2CJB - chains A and B; structure by X-ray diffraction, 2.70 A resolution.

Chain A (and B):
Protein: Seryl-tRNA synthetase
From: Methanosarcina barkeri
Notes: EC 6.1.1.11; chain B of this document is another copy of the same molecule, construct and numbering; everything in this record applies to it too
UniProtKB: Q46AN5 (Q46AN5_METBA); residues 1-502 here = UniProt positions 1-502
Chain sequence (522 residues; numbered -20 to 502; 1 number in that range is skipped by the numbering (no residue carries it; nothing is unmodelled there); the number before each row is that of its first residue; numbers below 1 keep their minus sign (Met-20 is residue -20)):
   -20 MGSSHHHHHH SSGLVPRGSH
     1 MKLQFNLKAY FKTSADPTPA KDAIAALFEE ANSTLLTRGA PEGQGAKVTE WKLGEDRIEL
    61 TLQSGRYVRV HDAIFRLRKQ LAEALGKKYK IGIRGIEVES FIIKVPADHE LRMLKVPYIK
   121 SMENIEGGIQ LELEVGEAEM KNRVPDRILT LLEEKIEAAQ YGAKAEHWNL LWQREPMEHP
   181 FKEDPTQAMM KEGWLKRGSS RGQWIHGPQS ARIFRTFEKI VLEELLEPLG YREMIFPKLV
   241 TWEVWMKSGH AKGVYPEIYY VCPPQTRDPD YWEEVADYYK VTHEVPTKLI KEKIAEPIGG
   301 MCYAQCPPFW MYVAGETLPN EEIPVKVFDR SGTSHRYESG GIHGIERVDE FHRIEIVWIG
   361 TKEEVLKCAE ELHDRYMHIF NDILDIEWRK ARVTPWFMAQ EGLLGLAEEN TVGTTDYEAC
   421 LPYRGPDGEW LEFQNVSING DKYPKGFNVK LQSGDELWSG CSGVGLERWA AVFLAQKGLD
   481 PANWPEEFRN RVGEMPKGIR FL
Unresolved in the structure: -20 to -3, 14-20, 47-48, 52-55, 84-95, 161-165 (chain B: -20 to -4, 13-14, 90-93, 162-165)
Ion coordination: Zn2+: Cys306, Glu355, Cys461 (together with serine)
Ligand contacts: serine (SER): Ala304, Cys306, Arg336, Arg353, Glu355, Trp396, Gln400, Asn435, Cys461, Ser462, Gly463

Chain A / chain B interface:
Residue-residue contacts (214; chain A residue first):
  Arg112(A) - Asp270(B)  salt bridge
  Leu114(A) - Glu273(B)
  Lys115(A) - Glu274(B)
  Val116(A) - Asp277(B)
  Val116(A) - Val281(B)  hydrophobic
  Pro117(A) - Tyr278(B)  hydrophobic
  Pro117(A) - Val281(B)  hydrophobic
  Arg147(A) - Lys280(B)
  Arg147(A) - Val281(B)  hydrogen bond (side chain-backbone)
  Arg147(A) - His283(B)  hydrogen bond
  Ile148(A) - Val281(B)  hydrophobic
  Leu151(A) - Asp277(B)
  Leu151(A) - Lys280(B)
  Leu151(A) - Val281(B)  hydrophobic
  Glu154(A) - Lys280(B)
  Lys155(A) - Glu273(B)  salt bridge
  Lys155(A) - Asp277(B)  salt bridge
  Gly193(A) - Tyr312(B)  hydrogen bond (backbone-side chain)
  Lys196(A) - Tyr312(B)  hydrogen bond (side chain-backbone)
  Lys196(A) - Glu316(B)  salt bridge
  Ser199(A) - Thr241(B)  hydrogen bond
  Ser199(A) - Glu243(B)  hydrogen bond
  Ser199(A) - Val244(B)
  Ser200(A) - Leu239(B)
  Ser200(A) - Thr241(B)
  Gln203(A) - Pro237(B)
  Gln203(A) - Leu239(B)  hydrogen bond (side chain-backbone)
  Ile205(A) - Met234(B)  hydrophobic
  Ile205(A) - Ile235(B)
  Ile205(A) - Pro308(B)
  Ile205(A) - Met311(B)  hydrophobic
  Ile205(A) - Tyr312(B)
  His206(A) - Met234(B)
  His206(A) - Ile235(B)  hydrogen bond (backbone-backbone)
  Gly207(A) - Met234(B)
  Gly207(A) - Tyr312(B)
  Pro208(A) - Glu233(B)
  Pro208(A) - Met234(B)
  Ala211(A) - Glu233(B)
  Ala211(A) - Met234(B)  hydrophobic
  Phe214(A) - Ile235(B)  hydrophobic
  Arg215(A) - Glu233(B)  salt bridge
  Arg215(A) - Arg330(B)
  Arg232(A) - Pro208(B)
  Arg232(A) - Lys497(B)  hydrogen bond (side chain-backbone)
  Arg232(A) - Gly498(B)  hydrogen bond (side chain-backbone)
  Arg232(A) - Ile499(B)
  Glu233(A) - Pro208(B)
  Glu233(A) - Ala211(B)
  Glu233(A) - Arg215(B)  salt bridge
  Met234(A) - Ile205(B)  hydrophobic
  Met234(A) - His206(B)
  Met234(A) - Gly207(B)
  Met234(A) - Pro208(B)
  Met234(A) - Ala211(B)  hydrophobic
  Ile235(A) - Ile205(B)
  Ile235(A) - His206(B)  hydrogen bond (backbone-backbone)
  Ile235(A) - Phe214(B)  hydrophobic
  Ile235(A) - His352(B)
  Pro237(A) - Gln203(B)
  Pro237(A) - Trp204(B)
  Pro237(A) - Ile205(B)  hydrophobic
  Pro237(A) - Glu350(B)
  Lys238(A) - Thr333(B)
  Lys238(A) - Glu350(B)  hydrogen bond (backbone-side chain)
  Leu239(A) - Ser200(B)
  Leu239(A) - Gln203(B)  hydrogen bond (backbone-side chain)
  Leu239(A) - Tyr259(B)  hydrophobic
  Leu239(A) - Glu350(B)  hydrogen bond (backbone-side chain)
  Thr241(A) - Ser199(B)  hydrogen bond
  Thr241(A) - Ser200(B)
  Trp242(A) - Val285(B)  hydrophobic
  Trp242(A) - Thr287(B)
  Trp242(A) - Ile290(B)  hydrophobic
  Glu243(A) - Ser199(B)  hydrogen bond
  Val244(A) - Ser199(B)
  Met246(A) - Tyr279(B)  hydrogen bond (backbone-side chain)
  Ala251(A) - Tyr279(B)
  Lys252(A) - Ala276(B)
  Lys252(A) - Tyr279(B)
  Lys252(A) - Lys280(B)  hydrogen bond (backbone-side chain)
  Tyr255(A) - Trp272(B)  hydrophobic
  Tyr255(A) - Val275(B)  hydrophobic
  Pro256(A) - Pro264(B)
  Pro256(A) - Arg267(B)
  Pro256(A) - Trp272(B)
  Glu257(A) - Arg267(B)  salt bridge
  Ile258(A) - Pro264(B)
  Tyr259(A) - Leu239(B)  hydrophobic
  Tyr259(A) - Val261(B)  hydrophobic
  Tyr259(A) - Cys262(B)
  Tyr259(A) - Pro263(B)  hydrophobic
  Tyr260(A) - Tyr260(B)
  Tyr260(A) - Val261(B)
  Tyr260(A) - Cys262(B)  hydrogen bond (backbone-backbone)
  Tyr260(A) - Trp272(B)
  Tyr260(A) - Ile290(B)  hydrophobic
  Tyr260(A) - Ile294(B)  hydrophobic
  Val261(A) - Tyr259(B)  hydrophobic
  Val261(A) - Tyr260(B)
  Val261(A) - Val261(B)  hydrophobic
  Val261(A) - Met301(B)  hydrophobic
  Cys262(A) - Tyr259(B)
  Cys262(A) - Tyr260(B)  hydrogen bond (backbone-backbone)
  Pro263(A) - Tyr337(B)  hydrophobic
  Pro264(A) - Pro256(B)
  Pro264(A) - Ile258(B)
  Pro264(A) - Tyr337(B)  hydrophobic
  Arg267(A) - Pro256(B)
  Arg267(A) - Glu257(B)  salt bridge
  Arg267(A) - Tyr337(B)  hydrogen bond (side chain-backbone)
  Arg267(A) - Glu338(B)
  Arg267(A) - Ser339(B)
  Asp270(A) - Arg112(B)  salt bridge
  Trp272(A) - Tyr255(B)  hydrophobic
  Trp272(A) - Pro256(B)
  Trp272(A) - Tyr260(B)
  Glu273(A) - Leu114(B)
  Glu273(A) - Lys155(B)  salt bridge
  Glu274(A) - Lys115(B)
  Val275(A) - Tyr255(B)  hydrophobic
  Ala276(A) - Lys252(B)
  Asp277(A) - Leu151(B)
  Asp277(A) - Lys155(B)  salt bridge
  Tyr279(A) - Met246(B)  hydrogen bond (side chain-backbone)
  Tyr279(A) - Ala251(B)
  Tyr279(A) - Lys252(B)
  Tyr279(A) - Tyr255(B)
  Lys280(A) - Arg147(B)
  Lys280(A) - Leu151(B)
  Lys280(A) - Glu154(B)  salt bridge
  Lys280(A) - Lys252(B)  hydrogen bond (side chain-backbone)
  Val281(A) - Val116(B)  hydrophobic
  Val281(A) - Pro117(B)  hydrophobic
  Val281(A) - Tyr118(B)  hydrophobic
  Val281(A) - Val144(B)
  Val281(A) - Arg147(B)  hydrogen bond (backbone-side chain)
  Val281(A) - Leu151(B)  hydrophobic
  His283(A) - Arg147(B)  hydrogen bond
  His283(A) - Met246(B)
  Val285(A) - Trp242(B)  hydrophobic
  Val285(A) - Met246(B)  hydrophobic
  Thr287(A) - Trp242(B)
  Thr287(A) - Glu296(B)  hydrogen bond
  Thr287(A) - Pro297(B)
  Lys288(A) - Glu296(B)  hydrogen bond (backbone-side chain)
  Ile290(A) - Tyr260(B)  hydrophobic
  Ile290(A) - Pro297(B)  hydrophobic
  Lys291(A) - Lys291(B)  hydrogen bond (side chain-backbone)
  Lys291(A) - Ile294(B)  hydrogen bond (side chain-backbone)
  Lys291(A) - Ala295(B)
  Lys291(A) - Glu296(B)
  Lys291(A) - Pro297(B)
  Ile294(A) - Tyr260(B)  hydrophobic
  Ile294(A) - Lys291(B)  hydrogen bond (backbone-side chain)
  Ala295(A) - Lys291(B)
  Glu296(A) - Thr287(B)  hydrogen bond
  Glu296(A) - Lys288(B)
  Glu296(A) - Lys291(B)
  Pro297(A) - Thr287(B)
  Pro297(A) - Ile290(B)  hydrophobic
  Pro297(A) - Lys291(B)
  Met301(A) - Val261(B)  hydrophobic
  Met301(A) - Met301(B)  hydrophobic
  Met311(A) - Ser199(B)
  Met311(A) - Ile205(B)
  Tyr312(A) - Gly193(B)  hydrogen bond (side chain-backbone)
  Tyr312(A) - Lys196(B)  hydrogen bond (backbone-side chain)
  Tyr312(A) - Ile205(B)  hydrophobic
  Tyr312(A) - Gly207(B)
  Tyr312(A) - Phe501(B)
  Val313(A) - Phe501(B)  hydrophobic
  Glu316(A) - Lys196(B)  salt bridge
  Glu316(A) - Phe501(B)
  Thr317(A) - Phe501(B)
  Thr317(A) - Leu502(B)  hydrogen bond (backbone-backbone)
  Leu318(A) - Phe501(B)  hydrophobic
  Pro319(A) - Arg500(B)
  Glu321(A) - Arg500(B)
  Glu322(A) - Gly498(B)
  Glu322(A) - Ile499(B)
  Glu322(A) - Arg500(B)  salt bridge
  Val325(A) - Ile499(B)  hydrophobic
  Arg330(A) - Arg215(B)
  Ser331(A) - Gly332(B)
  Ser331(A) - Thr333(B)
  Gly332(A) - Ser331(B)
  Gly332(A) - Gly332(B)
  Thr333(A) - Lys238(B)
  Thr333(A) - Ser331(B)
  Tyr337(A) - Pro264(B)  hydrophobic
  Tyr337(A) - Arg267(B)  hydrogen bond (backbone-side chain)
  Glu338(A) - Arg267(B)
  Ser339(A) - Arg267(B)
  Glu350(A) - Pro237(B)
  Glu350(A) - Lys238(B)  hydrogen bond (side chain-backbone)
  Glu350(A) - Leu239(B)  hydrogen bond (side chain-backbone)
  His352(A) - Ile235(B)
  His352(A) - Ser331(B)
  Gln452(A) - Leu502(B)
  Lys497(A) - Arg232(B)  hydrogen bond (backbone-side chain)
  Gly498(A) - Arg232(B)  hydrogen bond (backbone-side chain)
  Ile499(A) - Arg232(B)
  Ile499(A) - Leu318(B)  hydrophobic
  Ile499(A) - Val325(B)  hydrophobic
  Arg500(A) - Leu318(B)
  Arg500(A) - Pro319(B)
  Arg500(A) - Glu322(B)  salt bridge
  Phe501(A) - Tyr312(B)
  Phe501(A) - Val313(B)  hydrophobic
  Phe501(A) - Glu316(B)
  Phe501(A) - Thr317(B)
  Leu502(A) - Thr317(B)
  Leu502(A) - Gln452(B)
Other interface residues (no listed pair), chain A (105 interface residues in all): Tyr118, Trp194, Leu195, Trp204, Thr266, Tyr278, Thr282, Glu292, Ile298, Pro308, His335
Other interface residues (no listed pair), chain B (109 interface residues in all): Ile148, Trp194, Leu195, Gly253, Thr266, Pro269, Thr282, Glu292, Ile298, Phe309, Val327, His335

Summary:
105 residues of chain A face 109 of chain B across their interface, with 39 hydrogen bonds and 15 salt
bridges. Polar pairs include Arg112(A)-Asp270(B), Lys155(A)-Glu273(B) and Lys155(A)-Asp277(B). Ligands of
chain A: serine. Cys306(A), Glu355(A) and Cys461(A) coordinate Zn2+.
Chain A and chain B are both Seryl-tRNA synthetase (Methanosarcina barkeri); the structure, Crystal structure
of Methanosarcina barkeri seryl-tRNA synthetase complexed with serine, was determined by X-ray diffraction
(same publication as 2CJ9 and 2CJA).
